6BM2 - chains A and H of the 12 polymer chains in the assembly; structure by X-ray diffraction, 3.40 A resolution.

[Chain A]
Protein: DNA-directed RNA polymerase II subunit RPB1
From: Saccharomyces cerevisiae (strain ATCC 204508 / S288c)
Notes: EC 2.7.7.6
UniProtKB: P04050 (RPB1_YEAST); numbering as in UniProt (aligned over 1-1733)
Chain sequence (1733 residues; each row starts with the number of its first residue):
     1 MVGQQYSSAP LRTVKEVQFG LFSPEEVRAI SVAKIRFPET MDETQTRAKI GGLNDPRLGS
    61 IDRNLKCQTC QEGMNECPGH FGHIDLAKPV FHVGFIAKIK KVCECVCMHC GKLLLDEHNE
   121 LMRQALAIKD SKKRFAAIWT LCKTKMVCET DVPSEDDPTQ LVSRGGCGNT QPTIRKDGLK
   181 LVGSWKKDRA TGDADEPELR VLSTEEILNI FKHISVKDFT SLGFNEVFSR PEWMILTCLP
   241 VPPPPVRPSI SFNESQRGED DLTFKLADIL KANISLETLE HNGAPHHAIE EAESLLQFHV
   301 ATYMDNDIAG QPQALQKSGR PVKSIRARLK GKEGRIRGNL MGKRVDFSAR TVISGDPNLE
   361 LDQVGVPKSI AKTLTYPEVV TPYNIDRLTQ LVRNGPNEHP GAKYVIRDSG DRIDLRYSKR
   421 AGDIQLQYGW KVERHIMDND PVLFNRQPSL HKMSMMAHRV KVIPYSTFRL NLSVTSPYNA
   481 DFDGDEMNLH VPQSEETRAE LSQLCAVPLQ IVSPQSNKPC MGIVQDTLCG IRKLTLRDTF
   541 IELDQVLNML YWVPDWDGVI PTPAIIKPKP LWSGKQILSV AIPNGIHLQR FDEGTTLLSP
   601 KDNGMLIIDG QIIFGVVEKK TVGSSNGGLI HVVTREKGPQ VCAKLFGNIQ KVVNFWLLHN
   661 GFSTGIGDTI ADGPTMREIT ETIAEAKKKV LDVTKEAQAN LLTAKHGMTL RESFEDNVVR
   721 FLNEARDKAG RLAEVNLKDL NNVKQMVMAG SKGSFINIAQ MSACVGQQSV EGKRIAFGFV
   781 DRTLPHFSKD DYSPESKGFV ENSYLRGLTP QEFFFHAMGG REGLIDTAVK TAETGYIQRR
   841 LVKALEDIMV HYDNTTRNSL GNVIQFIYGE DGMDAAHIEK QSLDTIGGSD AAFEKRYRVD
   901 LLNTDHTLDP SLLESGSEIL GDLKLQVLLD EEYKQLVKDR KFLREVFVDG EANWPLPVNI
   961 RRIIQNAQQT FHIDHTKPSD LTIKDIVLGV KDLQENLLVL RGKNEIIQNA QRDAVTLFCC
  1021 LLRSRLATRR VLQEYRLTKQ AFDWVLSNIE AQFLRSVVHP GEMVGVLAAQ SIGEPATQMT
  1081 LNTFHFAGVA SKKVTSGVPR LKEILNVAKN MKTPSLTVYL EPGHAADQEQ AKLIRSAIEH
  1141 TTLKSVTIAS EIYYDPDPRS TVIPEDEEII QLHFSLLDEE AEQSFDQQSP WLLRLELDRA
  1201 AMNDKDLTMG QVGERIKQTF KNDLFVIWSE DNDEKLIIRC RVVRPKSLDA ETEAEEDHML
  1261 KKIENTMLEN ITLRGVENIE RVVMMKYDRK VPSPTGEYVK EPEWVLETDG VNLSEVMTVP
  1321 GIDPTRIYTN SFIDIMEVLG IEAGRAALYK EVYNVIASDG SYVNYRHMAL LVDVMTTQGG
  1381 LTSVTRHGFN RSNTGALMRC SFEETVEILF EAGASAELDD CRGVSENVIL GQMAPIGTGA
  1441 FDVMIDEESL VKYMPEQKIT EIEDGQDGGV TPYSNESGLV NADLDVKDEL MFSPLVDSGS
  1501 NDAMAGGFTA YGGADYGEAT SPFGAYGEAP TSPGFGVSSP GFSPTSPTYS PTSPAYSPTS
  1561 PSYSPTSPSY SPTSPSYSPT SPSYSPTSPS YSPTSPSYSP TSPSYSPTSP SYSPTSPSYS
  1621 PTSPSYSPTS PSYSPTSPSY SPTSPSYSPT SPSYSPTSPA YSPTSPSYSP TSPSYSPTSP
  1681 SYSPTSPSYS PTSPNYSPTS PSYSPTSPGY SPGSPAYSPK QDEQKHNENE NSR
Unresolved in the structure: 1-2, 149-164, 186-200, 251-258, 1081-1092, 1176-1186, 1244-1253, 1447-1733
Metal / ion sites: Zn2+ site 1: C70, C77, H80; Zn2+ site 2: C110, C167; Mg2+: D481, D483, D485 (shared with 1 residue of chain R)
Curated features (UniProtKB/Swiss-Prot):
  - region: P248 to D260 (Lid loop), N306 to K323 (Rudder loop), P810 to E822 (Bridging helix)
  - binding site (Zn(2+)): C67, C70, C77, H80, C107, C110, C148, C167
  - binding site (Mg(2+)): D481, D483, D485
  - modified residue: T1471 (Phosphothreonine)
  - cross-link (Glycyl lysine isopeptide (Lys-Gly)): K695 (interchain with G-Cter in ubiquitin), K1246 (interchain with G-Cter in ubiquitin), K1350 (interchain with G-Cter in ubiquitin)
  - natural variant: S1653 to P1659 (deletion: In strain: A364A)
  - mutagenesis: K1246 (K1246R: Impairs ubiquitination during transcription stress)

[Chain H]
Protein: DNA-directed RNA polymerases I, II, and III subunit RPABC3
From: Saccharomyces cerevisiae (strain ATCC 204508 / S288c)
UniProtKB: P20436 (RPAB3_YEAST); residues 1-146 here = UniProt positions 1-146
Chain sequence (146 residues; numbered 1 to 146; the number before each row is that of its first residue):
     1 MSNTLFDDIF QVSEVDPGRY NKVCRIEAAS TTQDQCKLTL DINVELFPVA AQDSLTVTIA
    61 SSLNLEDTPA NDSSATRSWR PPQAGDRSLA DDYDYVMYGT AYKFEEVSKD LIAVYYSFGG
   121 LLMRLEGNYR NLNNLKQENA YLLIRR
Unresolved in the structure: 1-2, 64-75, 130-131
Curated features (UniProtKB/Swiss-Prot):
  - region: D16 to T39 (Non-specific ssDNA binding)
  - modified residue: S2 (N-acetylserine), T68 (Phosphothreonine)

[Interface between chain A and chain H]
Pairs across the interface - 59 pairs, chain A then chain H:
  R537(A) - Y20(H)
  R537(A) - V23(H)
  R537(A) - R25(H)
  R537(A) - D41(H)  salt bridge
  R537(A) - G120(H)
  R537(A) - L121(H)
  D538(A) - Y20(H)
  D538(A) - N21(H)  hydrogen bond (side chain-backbone)
  D538(A) - K22(H)  hydrogen bond (side chain-backbone)
  D538(A) - V23(H)  hydrogen bond (side chain-backbone)
  F540(A) - V23(H)  hydrophobic
  F540(A) - N43(H)
  F540(A) - L121(H)  hydrophobic
  L543(A) - W79(H)  hydrophobic
  V559(A) - S78(H)
  I560(A) - S78(H)
  I560(A) - W79(H)  hydrogen bond (backbone-backbone)
  T562(A) - Y98(H)
  P563(A) - W79(H)
  P563(A) - Y98(H)
  A564(A) - M97(H)
  A564(A) - Y98(H)  hydrogen bond (backbone-backbone)
  A564(A) - F118(H)
  I565(A) - L46(H)  hydrophobic
  I565(A) - Y95(H)
  I565(A) - V96(H)
  I565(A) - M97(H)  hydrophobic
  I566(A) - V96(H)  hydrogen bond (backbone-backbone)
  K567(A) - D91(H)  salt bridge
  K567(A) - D92(H)
  K567(A) - Y93(H)  hydrogen bond (side chain-backbone)
  K567(A) - Y95(H)
  K567(A) - V96(H)  hydrogen bond (backbone-backbone)
  P568(A) - D94(H)
  P570(A) - W79(H)  hydrophobic
  L571(A) - L46(H)  hydrophobic
  W572(A) - W79(H)  hydrophobic
  S573(A) - G119(H)  hydrogen bond (side chain-backbone)
  K575(A) - G119(H)
  K575(A) - G120(H)
  L597(A) - Y102(H)  hydrogen bond (backbone-side chain)
  L597(A) - K103(H)
  L597(A) - L122(H)
  L598(A) - R25(H)  hydrogen bond (backbone-side chain)
  L598(A) - T39(H)
  L598(A) - L122(H)
  L598(A) - M123(H)
  L598(A) - R124(H)
  S599(A) - R25(H)
  S599(A) - L122(H)
  P600(A) - R25(H)
  D602(A) - Y20(H)
  L606(A) - Y102(H)  hydrophobic
  I613(A) - Y102(H)  hydrophobic
  I613(A) - S117(H)  hydrogen bond (backbone-side chain)
  I613(A) - G120(H)
  I613(A) - L122(H)
  F614(A) - L122(H)  hydrophobic
  D739(A) - R19(H)  salt bridge
Also at the interface, not in a pair above, chain A (31 interface residues in all): P561, K569, K738, H975
Also at the interface, not in a pair above, chain H (34 interface residues in all): T76, R77, Y115, K136

[Summary]
The interface between chain A and chain H involves 31 residues on one side and 34 on the other; the contacts
include 12 hydrogen bonds and 3 salt bridges. Among the polar pairs are R537(A)-D41(H), K567(A)-D91(H) and
D739(A)-R19(H).
Chain A is DNA-directed RNA polymerase II subunit RPB1 and chain H is DNA-directed RNA polymerases I, II, and
III subunit RPABC3, both from Saccharomyces cerevisiae (strain ATCC 204508 / S288c); the structure, Pol II
elongation complex with an abasic lesion at i-1 position, was determined by X-ray diffraction (same
publication as 6BLO, 6BLP, 6BM4 and 6BQF).
